Entry 8RC3 (electron microscopy, 3.00 A resolution); this record covers chains E and H of the 11 polymer chains in the assembly.

[Chain E]
Name: CRISPR type AFERR-associated protein Csf2
Organism: Pseudomonas oleovorans
UniProtKB: A0A379PIR9 (A0A379PIR9_PSEOL); residue numbers follow UniProt; this construct covers 1-347
Sequence (347 residues; each row starts with the number of its first residue):
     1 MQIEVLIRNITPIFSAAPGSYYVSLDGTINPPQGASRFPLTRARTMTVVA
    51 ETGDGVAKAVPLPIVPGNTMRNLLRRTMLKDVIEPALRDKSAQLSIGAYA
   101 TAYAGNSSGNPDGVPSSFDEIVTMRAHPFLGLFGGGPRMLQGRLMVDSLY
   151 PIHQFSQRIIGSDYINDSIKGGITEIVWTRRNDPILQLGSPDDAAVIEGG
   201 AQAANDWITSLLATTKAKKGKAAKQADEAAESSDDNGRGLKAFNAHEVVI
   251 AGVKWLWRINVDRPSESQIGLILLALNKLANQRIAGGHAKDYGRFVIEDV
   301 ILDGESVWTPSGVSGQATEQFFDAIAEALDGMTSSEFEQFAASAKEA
Not modelled in the structure: 180-241, 346-347

[Chain H]
Molecule: crRNA
Organism: Pseudomonas oleovorans
Sequence (61 nucleotides; numbered -7 to 53; the number before each row is that of its first residue; numbers below 1 keep their minus sign (G-7 is residue -7)):
    -7 GUGAGCGGCAUCCAAGUUACGCAUCAGAUUCGAGACGCGAGUAUUUCCCG
    43 CGUGCGCGGGG
Not modelled in the structure: 44-47, 53

[Chain E / chain H interface]
Contacting residue pairs - 32 pairs, chain E then chain H:
  Phe14(E) - G26(H)  phosphate contact
  Ser15(E) - G26(H)  phosphate contact
  Ala16(E) - A25(H)  hydrogen bond to the sugar
  Ala16(E) - G26(H)  phosphate contact
  Arg44(E) - A25(H)  phosphate contact
  Pro66(E) - A25(H)  phosphate contact
  Asn68(E) - C23(H)  phosphate contact
  Asn68(E) - G24(H)  hydrogen bond to the phosphate
  Asn68(E) - A25(H)  phosphate contact
  Thr69(E) - G24(H)  hydrogen bond to the phosphate
  Thr69(E) - A25(H)  hydrogen bond to the phosphate
  Thr69(E) - G26(H)  phosphate contact
  Arg71(E) - C23(H)  salt bridge to the phosphate
  Asn72(E) - C23(H)  phosphate contact
  Asn72(E) - G24(H)  hydrogen bond to the phosphate
  Arg75(E) - C23(H)  salt bridge to the phosphate
  Arg76(E) - G24(H)  base contact
  Ala104(E) - C23(H)  sugar contact
  Gly105(E) - U22(H)  sugar contact
  Asn106(E) - U22(H)  base contact
  Phe133(E) - U22(H)  sugar contact
  Gly134(E) - U22(H)  sugar contact
  Met139(E) - U21(H)  hydrogen bond to the sugar
  Met139(E) - U22(H)  base contact
  Leu140(E) - U21(H)  sugar contact
  Leu140(E) - U22(H)  phosphate contact
  Gln141(E) - U21(H)  phosphate contact
  Gly142(E) - U22(H)  phosphate contact
  Ala285(E) - G26(H)  phosphate contact
  Gly286(E) - G24(H)  base contact
  Gly287(E) - A27(H)  hydrogen bond to the phosphate
  His288(E) - A27(H)  phosphate contact
Interface residues without a listed pair, chain E (26 interface residues in all): Pro18, Gly135

[In short]
26 residues of chain E face 7 of chain H across their interface, with 7 hydrogen bonds and 2 salt bridges.
Polar pairs include Ala16(E)-A25(H), Met139(E)-U21(H) and Asn68(E)-G24(H).
Chain E is CRISPR type AFERR-associated protein Csf2 and chain H is crRNA, both from Pseudomonas oleovorans;
the structure, DNA bound type IV-A1 CRISPR effector complex from P. oleovorans, was determined by electron
microscopy together with 8RC2, 8RFJ, 8S35, 8S36 and 8S37 from the same study.
